9B7O - chains B and H of the 8 polymer chains in the assembly; structure by electron microscopy, 2.86 A resolution.

Chain B:
Molecule: Capsid protein VP1
From: Adeno-associated virus
UniProt: Q6JC22 (Q6JC22_9VIRU); residues 203-736 here = UniProt positions 203-736
Sequence (534 residues; each row starts with the number of its first residue):
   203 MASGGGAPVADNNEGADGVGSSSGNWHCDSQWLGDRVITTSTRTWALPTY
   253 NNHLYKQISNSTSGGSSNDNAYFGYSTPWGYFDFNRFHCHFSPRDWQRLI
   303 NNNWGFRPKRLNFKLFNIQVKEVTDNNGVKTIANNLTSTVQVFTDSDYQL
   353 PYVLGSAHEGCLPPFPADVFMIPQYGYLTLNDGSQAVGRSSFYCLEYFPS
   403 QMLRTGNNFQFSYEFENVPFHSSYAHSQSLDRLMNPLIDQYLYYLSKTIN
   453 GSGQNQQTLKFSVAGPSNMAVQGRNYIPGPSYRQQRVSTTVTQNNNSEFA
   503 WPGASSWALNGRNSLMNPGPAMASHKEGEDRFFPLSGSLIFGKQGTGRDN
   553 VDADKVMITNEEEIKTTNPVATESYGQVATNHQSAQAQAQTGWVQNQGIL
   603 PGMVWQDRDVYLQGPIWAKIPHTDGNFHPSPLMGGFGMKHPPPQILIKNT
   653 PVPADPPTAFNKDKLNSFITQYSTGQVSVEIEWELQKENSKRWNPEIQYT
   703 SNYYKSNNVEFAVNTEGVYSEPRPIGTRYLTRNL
Unresolved in the structure: 203-419, 490-504, 539-560, 613-736
From the paper describing this entry:
  - mutagenesis - Q588R: abolished binding to Fab1-1

Chain H:
Molecule: Fab2-5 heavy chain
From: Homo sapiens
Sequence (128 residues; row label = number of the first residue in the row):
    20 EVQLVESGGGLVKPGGSPRLSCAASGFNFGSYSMNWVRQAPGKGLEWVSS
    70 ISSSSSYIYYADSVKGRFTISRDNAKHSLYLQVNSLRAEDTAVYYCARDP
   120 TTYGYNSAWDKKGWYFDLWGRGTLLTVS
Disulfide bonds: C41-C115

How chain B and chain H interact:
Pairs across the interface (8; chain B residue first):
  N452(B) with N47(H)
  Q456(B) with G45(H)
  N457(B) with V21(H); G45(H), hydrogen bond (side chain-backbone); F46(H); N47(H)
  Q459(B) with S50(H), hydrogen bond (backbone-side chain)
  T460(B) with S50(H)
Interface residues without a listed pair, chain B (6 interface residues in all): Q458
Interface residues without a listed pair, chain H (7 interface residues in all): E20, Y51

Overview:
6 residues of chain B face 7 of chain H across their interface; the contacts include 2 hydrogen bonds. Polar
pairs include N457(B)-G45(H) and Q459(B)-S50(H). The paper reports that Q588R of chain B abolishes binding to
Fab1-1.
Chain B is Capsid protein VP1 (Adeno-associated virus) and chain H is Fab2-5 heavy chain (Homo sapiens); the
structure, Fab2-5 in complex with the capsid of Adeno-associated virus type 9, was determined by electron
microscopy (same publication as 9B6N, 9B6O, 9B6Q, 9B6R, 9B6S, 9B6T and 9 further entries).
